Entry 5D0S (X-ray diffraction, 2.50 A resolution); this record covers chains B and C of the 28 polymer chains in the assembly.

# Chain B
Name: Proteasome subunit alpha type-3
Organism: Saccharomyces cerevisiae (strain ATCC 204508 / S288c)
Notes: EC 3.4.25.1
UniProtKB: P23638 (PSA3_YEAST); residues 0-257 here correspond to UniProt positions 1-258 (UniProt number = residue number + 1)
Chain sequence (258 residues; each row starts with the number of its first residue; numbering starts at 0):
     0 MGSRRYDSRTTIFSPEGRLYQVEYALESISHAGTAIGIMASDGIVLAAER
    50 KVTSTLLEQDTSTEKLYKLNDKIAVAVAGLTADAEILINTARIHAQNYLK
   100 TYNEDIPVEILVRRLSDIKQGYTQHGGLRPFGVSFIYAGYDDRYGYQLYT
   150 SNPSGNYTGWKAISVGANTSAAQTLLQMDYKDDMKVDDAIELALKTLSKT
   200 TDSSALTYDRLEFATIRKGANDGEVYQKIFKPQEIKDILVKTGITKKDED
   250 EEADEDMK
Not modelled in the structure: 0, 245-257
Curated features (UniProtKB/Swiss-Prot):
  - cross-link (Glycyl lysine isopeptide (Lys-Gly)): Lys99 (interchain with G-Cter in ubiquitin), Lys198 (interchain with G-Cter in ubiquitin), Lys230 (interchain with G-Cter in ubiquitin)

# Chain C
Name: Proteasome subunit alpha type-4
Organism: Saccharomyces cerevisiae (strain ATCC 204508 / S288c)
Notes: EC 3.4.25.1
UniProtKB: P40303 (PSA4_YEAST); residues -1 to 252 here correspond to UniProt positions 1-254 (UniProt number = residue number + 2)
Chain sequence (254 residues; row label = number of the first residue in the row; numbers below 1 keep their minus sign (Met-1 is residue -1)):
    -1 MSGYDRALSIFSPDGHIFQVEYALEAVKRGTCAVGVKGKNCVVLGCERRS
    49 TLKLQDTRITPSKVSKIDSHVVLSFSGLNADSRILIEKARVEAQSHRLTL
    99 EDPVTVEYLTRYVAGVQQRYTQSGGVRPFGVSTLIAGFDPRDDEPKLYQT
   149 EPSGIYSSWSAQTIGRNSKTVREFLEKNYDRKEPPATVEECVKLTVRSLL
   199 EVVQTGAKNIEITVVKPDSDIVALSSEEINQYVTQIEQEKQEQQEQDKKK
   249 KSNH
Not modelled in the structure: -1 to 0, 241-252
Curated features (UniProtKB/Swiss-Prot):
  - modified residue: Thr58 (Phosphothreonine)

# Chain B / chain C interface
Contacting residue pairs (74):
  Arg3(B) with Arg4(C)
  Asp6(B) with Tyr2(C), hydrogen bond; Arg4(C), salt bridge
  Arg8(B) with Arg4(C)
  Thr10(B) with Leu6(C); Arg125(C)
  Ile11(B) with Leu6(C), hydrophobic; Gln17(C)
  Phe12(B) with Gln17(C), hydrogen bond (backbone-side chain); Tyr20(C), hydrophobic; Ala21(C), hydrophobic; Leu76(C), hydrophobic; Arg125(C); Pro126(C); Gly128(C)
  Ser13(B) with Tyr20(C)
  Pro14(B) with Tyr20(C), hydrophobic; Glu23(C)
  Glu15(B) with Glu23(C); Arg27(C), hydrogen bond (backbone-side chain)
  Gly16(B) with Tyr20(C); Glu23(C); Ala24(C); Arg27(C)
  Arg17(B) with Arg27(C)
  Leu18(B) with Arg125(C)
  Met38(B) with Asp54(C)
  Arg112(B) with Arg81(C)
  Ser115(B) with Arg81(C), hydrogen bond (backbone-side chain)
  Asp116(B) with Arg81(C), salt bridge
  Gln119(B) with Ala78(C); Asp79(C); Ile82(C)
  Thr122(B) with Arg125(C), hydrogen bond (backbone-side chain)
  Gln123(B) with Tyr118(C); Gly123(C); Val124(C); Arg125(C), hydrogen bond (backbone-backbone); Phe127(C)
  His124(B) with Gly123(C); Val124(C)
  Gly125(B) with Tyr2(C); Gly123(C)
  Gly126(B) with Tyr2(C)
  Tyr143(B) with Arg56(C), hydrogen bond (backbone-side chain); Ile57(C), hydrophobic
  Tyr145(B) with Arg56(C), hydrogen bond (backbone-side chain)
  Gln146(B) with Ile57(C)
  Leu147(B) with Ile57(C)
  Tyr148(B) with Ile57(C)
  Ser153(B) with Ala78(C)
  Gly154(B) with Ala78(C); Arg81(C), hydrogen bond (backbone-side chain)
  Asn155(B) with Asn77(C); Ala78(C)
  Tyr156(B) with Pro59(C), hydrophobic; Arg81(C)
  Gly158(B) with Gln53(C); Asp54(C), hydrogen bond (backbone-backbone); Ile57(C); Thr58(C), hydrogen bond (backbone-side chain)
  Trp159(B) with Leu50(C), hydrophobic; Lys51(C); Leu52(C); Gln53(C); Asp54(C)
  Lys160(B) with Leu52(C), hydrogen bond (backbone-backbone); Gln53(C); Asp54(C)
  Ala161(B) with Leu52(C)
  Gln172(B) with Lys51(C)
  Leu175(B) with Leu52(C)
  Gln176(B) with Lys51(C); Leu52(C)
Also at the interface, not in a pair above, chain B (41 interface residues in all): Glu108, Thr157, Tyr179

# In short
Chain B and chain C form an interface of 41 and 31 residues respectively, with 12 hydrogen bonds and 2 salt
bridges. Polar contacts include Asp6(B)-Arg4(C), Asp116(B)-Arg81(C) and Asp6(B)-Tyr2(C).
Chain B is Proteasome subunit alpha type-3 and chain C is Proteasome subunit alpha type-4, both from
Saccharomyces cerevisiae (strain ATCC 204508 / S288c); the structure, Yeast 20S proteasome beta5-D166N mutant
in complex with Carfilzomib, was determined by X-ray diffraction together with 5CZ4, 5CZ5, 5CZ6, 5CZ7, 5CZ8,
5CZ9 and 16 further entries from the same study.
